9GCM - chains A and B of the 4 polymer chains in the assembly; structure by electron microscopy, 3.10 A resolution.

Chain A:
Molecule: U11 snRNA
Organism: Homo sapiens
Sequence (135 nucleotides; numbered 1 to 135; the number before each row is that of its first residue):
     1 AAAAAGGGCUUCUGUCGUGAGUGGCACACGUAGGGCAACUCGAUUGCUCU
    51 GCGUGCGGAAUCGACAUCAAGAGAUUUCGGAAGCAUAAUUUUUUGGUAUU
   101 UGGGCAGCUGGUGAUCGUUGGUCCCGGCGCCCUUU
Disordered / not traced: 1-10, 39-43, 82-135

Chain B:
Protein: U11/U12 small nuclear ribonucleoprotein 25 kDa protein
Organism: Homo sapiens
Reference sequence: Q9BV90 (SNR25_HUMAN); residue numbers follow UniProt; this construct covers 1-132
Chain sequence (132 residues; row label = number of the first residue in the row):
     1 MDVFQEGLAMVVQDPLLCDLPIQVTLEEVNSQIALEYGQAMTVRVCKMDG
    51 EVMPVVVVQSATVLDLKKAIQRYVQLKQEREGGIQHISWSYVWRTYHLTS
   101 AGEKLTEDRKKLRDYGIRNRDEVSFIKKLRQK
Disordered / not traced: 129-132

How chain A and chain B interact:
Residue-residue contacts - 17 pairs, chain A then chain B:
  G19(A) - Gly82(B)  base contact
  G19(A) - Gly83(B)  base contact
  G19(A) - Ile84(B)  base contact
  A20(A) - His86(B)  base contact
  U22(A) - Ser88(B)  phosphate contact
  G23(A) - His86(B)  hydrogen bond to the sugar
  G23(A) - Ser88(B)  phosphate contact
  G23(A) - Ser90(B)  hydrogen bond to the phosphate
  A32(A) - Arg109(B)  hydrogen bond to the sugar
  A70(A) - Ile84(B)  base contact
  A70(A) - His86(B)  base contact
  A70(A) - Ile87(B)  base contact
  A70(A) - Ser88(B)  base contact
  A70(A) - Tyr91(B)  base contact
  A70(A) - Val92(B)  base contact
  G71(A) - Ser88(B)  hydrogen bond to the base
  G71(A) - Tyr91(B)  base contact
Interface residues without a listed pair, chain A (12 interface residues in all): G51, C52, U54, A72, G73
Interface residues without a listed pair, chain B (14 interface residues in all): Leu64, Lys68, Gln85, Arg94

In short:
Chain A and chain B form an interface of 12 and 14 residues respectively; the contacts include 4 hydrogen
bonds. Polar contacts include G71(A)-Ser88(B), G23(A)-His86(B) and A32(A)-Arg109(B).
Chain A is U11 snRNA and chain B is U11/U12 small nuclear ribonucleoprotein 25 kDa protein, both from Homo
sapiens; the structure, Structure of the U11 snRNP core, was determined by electron microscopy, deposited
together with 9GBZ.
